Entry 7WPD (electron microscopy, 3.18 A resolution); this record covers chains B and C of the 6 polymer chains in the assembly.

== Chain B (and C) ==
Protein: Spike glycoprotein
From: Severe acute respiratory syndrome coronavirus 2
Notes: chain C of this document is another copy of the same molecule, construct and numbering; everything in this record applies to it too
Reference sequence: P0DTC2 (SPIKE_SARS2); residue numbers follow UniProt; this construct covers 1-68, 71-142, 146-210, 215-1208
Sequence (1205 residues; numbered 1 to 1208 plus 6 insertion-coded residues; 9 numbers in that range are skipped by the numbering (no residue carries them; nothing is unmodelled there); the number before each row is that of its first residue; a row labelled like 210A-210F holds insertion residues (210A, then the next letters in order)):
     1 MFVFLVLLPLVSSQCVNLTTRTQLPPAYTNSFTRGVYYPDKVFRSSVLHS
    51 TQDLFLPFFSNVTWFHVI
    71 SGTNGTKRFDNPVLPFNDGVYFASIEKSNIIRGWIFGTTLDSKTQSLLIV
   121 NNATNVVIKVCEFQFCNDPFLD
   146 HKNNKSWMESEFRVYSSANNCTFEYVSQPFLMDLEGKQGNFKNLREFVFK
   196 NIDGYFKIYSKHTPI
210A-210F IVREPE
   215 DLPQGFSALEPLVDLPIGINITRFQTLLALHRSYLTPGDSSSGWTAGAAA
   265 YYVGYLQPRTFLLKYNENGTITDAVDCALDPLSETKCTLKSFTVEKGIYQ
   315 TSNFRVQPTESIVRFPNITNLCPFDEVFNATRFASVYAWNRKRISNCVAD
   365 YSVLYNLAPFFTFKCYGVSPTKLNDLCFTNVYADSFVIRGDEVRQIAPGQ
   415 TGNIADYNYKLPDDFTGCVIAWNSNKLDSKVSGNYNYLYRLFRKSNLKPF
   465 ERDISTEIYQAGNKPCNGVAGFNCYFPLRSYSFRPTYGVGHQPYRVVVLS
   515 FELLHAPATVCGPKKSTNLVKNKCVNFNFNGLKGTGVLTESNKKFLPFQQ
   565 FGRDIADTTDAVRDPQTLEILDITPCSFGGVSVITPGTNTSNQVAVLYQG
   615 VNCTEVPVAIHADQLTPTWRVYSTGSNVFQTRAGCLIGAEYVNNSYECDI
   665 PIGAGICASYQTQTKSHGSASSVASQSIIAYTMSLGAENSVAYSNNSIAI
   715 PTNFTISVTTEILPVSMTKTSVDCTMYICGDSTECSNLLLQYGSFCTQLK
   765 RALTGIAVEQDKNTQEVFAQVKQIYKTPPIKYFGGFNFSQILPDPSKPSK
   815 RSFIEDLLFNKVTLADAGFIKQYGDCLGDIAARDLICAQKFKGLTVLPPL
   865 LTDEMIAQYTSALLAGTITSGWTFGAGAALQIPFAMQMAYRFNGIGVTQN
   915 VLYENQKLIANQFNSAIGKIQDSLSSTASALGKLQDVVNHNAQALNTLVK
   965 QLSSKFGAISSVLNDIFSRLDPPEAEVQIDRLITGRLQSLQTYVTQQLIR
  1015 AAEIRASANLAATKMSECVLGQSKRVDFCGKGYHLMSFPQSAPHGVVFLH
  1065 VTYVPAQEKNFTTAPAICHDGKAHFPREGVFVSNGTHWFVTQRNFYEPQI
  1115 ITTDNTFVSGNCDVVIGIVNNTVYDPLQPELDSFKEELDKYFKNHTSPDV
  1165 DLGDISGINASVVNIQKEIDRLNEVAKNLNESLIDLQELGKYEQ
Disordered / not traced: 1-26, 71-80, 146-157, 177-186, 210A-210F, 621-637, 677-689, 829-853, 1147-1208 (chain C: 1-26, 71-79, 146-156, 177-186, 210A-210F, 621-640, 677-689, 829-854, 1147-1208)
Sequence notes: variant Val67 (Ala in P0DTC2), Ile95 (Thr in P0DTC2), Asp142 (Gly in P0DTC2), Ile210A (Leu212 in P0DTC2), Asp339 (Gly in P0DTC2), Leu371 (Ser in P0DTC2), Pro373 (Ser in P0DTC2), Phe375 (Ser in P0DTC2), Asn417 (Lys in P0DTC2), Lys440 (Asn in P0DTC2), Ser446 (Gly in P0DTC2), Asn477 (Ser in P0DTC2), Lys478 (Thr in P0DTC2), Ala484 (Glu in P0DTC2), Ser496 (Gly in P0DTC2), Arg498 (Gln in P0DTC2), Tyr501 (Asn in P0DTC2), His505 (Tyr in P0DTC2), Lys547 (Thr in P0DTC2), Gly614 (Asp in P0DTC2), Tyr655 (His in P0DTC2), Lys679 (Asn in P0DTC2), His681 (Pro in P0DTC2), Lys764 (Asn in P0DTC2), Tyr796 (Asp in P0DTC2), Lys856 (Asn in P0DTC2), His954 (Gln in P0DTC2), Lys969 (Asn in P0DTC2), Phe981 (Leu in P0DTC2); insertion (210D-210F); engineered mutation Arg493 (Gln in P0DTC2), Gly682 (Arg in P0DTC2), Ser683 (Arg in P0DTC2), Ser685 (Arg in P0DTC2), Pro986 (Lys in P0DTC2), Pro987 (Val in P0DTC2)
Disulfide bonds: Cys131-Cys166, Cys291-Cys301, Cys336-Cys361, Cys379-Cys432, Cys391-Cys525, Cys480-Cys488, Cys538-Cys590, Cys617-Cys649, Cys662-Cys671, Cys738-Cys760, Cys743-Cys749, Cys1032-Cys1043, Cys1082-Cys1126
Covalently attached groups: N-acetylglucosamine (NAG) linked to Asn234, Asn282, Asn331, Asn603, Asn616, Asn657, Asn709, Asn801, Asn1098, Asn1134
Swiss-Prot annotation at these positions:
  - region: Asn280 to Cys301 (Putative superantigen), Arg403 to Asp405 (Integrin-binding motif), Asn448 to Phe456 (Immunodominant HLA epitope recognized by the CD8+), Ser816 to Tyr837 (Fusion peptide 1), Lys835 to Phe855 (Fusion peptide 2), Asp1163 to Glu1202 (Heptad repeat 2)
  - site: Arg815, Ser816 (Cleavage)
  - glycosylation: Asn17 (N-linked (GlcNAc...) (complex) asparagine), Asn61 (N-linked (GlcNAc...) (hybrid) asparagine), Asn74 (N-linked (GlcNAc...) (complex) asparagine), Asn122 (N-linked (GlcNAc...) (hybrid) asparagine), Asn149 (N-linked (GlcNAc...) (complex) asparagine), Asn165 (N-linked (GlcNAc...) (complex) asparagine), Asn234 (N-linked (GlcNAc...) (high mannose) asparagine), Asn282 (N-linked (GlcNAc...) (complex) asparagine), Thr323 (O-linked (GalNAc) threonine), Ser325 (O-linked (HexNAc...) serine), Asn331 (N-linked (GlcNAc...) (complex) asparagine), Asn343 (N-linked (GlcNAc...) (complex) asparagine), Asn603 (N-linked (GlcNAc...) (hybrid) asparagine), Asn616 (N-linked (GlcNAc...) (complex) asparagine), Asn657 (N-linked (GlcNAc...) (complex) asparagine), Thr676 (O-linked (GlcNAc...) threonine), Thr678 (O-linked (GlcNAc...) threonine), Asn709 (N-linked (GlcNAc...) (high mannose) asparagine), Asn717 (N-linked (GlcNAc...) (hybrid) asparagine), Asn801 (N-linked (GlcNAc...) (hybrid) asparagine) and 6 more in UniProt
  - natural variant: Leu5 (L5F: In strain: Iota/B.1.526), Ser13 (S13I: In strain: Epsilon/B.1.427/B.1.429), Leu18 (L18F: In strain: Beta/B.1.351, Gamma/P.1 and 1 more), Thr19 (T19I: In strain: Omicron/BQ.1.1, Omicron/XBB.1.5 and 1 more; T19R: In strain: Delta/B.1.617.2, Omicron/BA.2 and 4 more), Thr20 (T20N: In strain: Gamma/P.1), Leu24 to Ala27 (sequence variant, change not given here; In strain: Omicron/BA.2, Omicron/BA.2.12.1 and 6 more), Pro26 (P26S: In strain: Gamma/P.1), Gln52 (Q52H: In strain: Omicron/EG.5.1), Val67 (A67V: In strain: Eta/B.1.525, Omicron/BA.1; this construct carries the variant), Gly75 (G75V: In strain: Lambda/C.37), Thr76 (T76I: In strain: Lambda/C.37), Asp80 (D80A: In strain: Beta/B.1.351), 74 further natural variant entries in UniProt
  - mutagenesis: Asn121 (N121Q: Partial loss of biliverdin affinity), Arg190 (R190K: Partial loss of biliverdin affinity), Asn234 (N234Q: Increased resistance to neutralizing antibodies), Asn331 (N331Q: Reduced viral infectivity), Asn343 (N343Q: Reduced viral infectivity), Leu452 (L452R: Increased resistance to neutralizing antibodies. Decreases HLA binding to NF9 epitope. Increased binding affinity to human ACE2), Tyr453 (Y453F: Decreased HLA binding to NF9 epitope. Increased binding affinity to human ACE2), Ala475 (A475V: Increased resistance to neutralizing antibodies), Val483 (V483A: Increased resistance to neutralizing antibodies), Phe490 (F490L: Increased resistance to neutralizing antibodies and human covalescent sera neutralization), His519 (H519P: Increased resistance to human covalescent sera neutralization), Ser673 (S673A: No effect on O-glycosylation by host GALNT1), 4 further mutagenesis entries in UniProt

== Interface between chain B and chain C ==
Residue-residue contacts - 128 pairs, chain B then chain C:
  Gln314(B) - Ser735(C)
  Gln314(B) - Thr768(C)
  Asn317(B) - Asp737(C)  hydrogen bond
  Asn317(B) - Lys764(C)
  Arg357(B) - Gly199(C)
  Arg357(B) - Tyr200(C)  hydrogen bond
  Arg357(B) - Pro230(C)  hydrogen bond (side chain-backbone)
  Gly381(B) - Arg983(C)  hydrogen bond (backbone-side chain)
  Val382(B) - Arg983(C)
  Ser383(B) - Arg983(C)  hydrogen bond (backbone-backbone)
  Ser383(B) - Asp985(C)
  Lys386(B) - Ser982(C)
  Leu390(B) - Ser982(C)
  Leu390(B) - Arg983(C)
  Asn394(B) - Tyr200(C)  hydrogen bond
  Tyr396(B) - Tyr200(C)
  Arg408(B) - Tyr369(C)  hydrogen bond (side chain-backbone)
  Arg408(B) - Asn370(C)
  Arg408(B) - Leu371(C)
  Leu517(B) - Arg983(C)
  Lys547(B) - Asn978(C)  hydrogen bond (backbone-side chain)
  Gly548(B) - Asn978(C)
  Lys557(B) - Phe43(C)
  Phe559(B) - Phe43(C)  hydrophobic
  Leu560(B) - Glu224(C)
  Phe562(B) - Lys41(C)
  Phe562(B) - Glu224(C)
  Phe562(B) - Pro225(C)  hydrophobic
  Gln563(B) - Lys41(C)
  Gln563(B) - Val42(C)  hydrogen bond (side chain-backbone)
  Gln563(B) - Phe43(C)  hydrogen bond (side chain-backbone)
  Phe565(B) - Val42(C)
  Phe565(B) - Phe43(C)  hydrogen bond (backbone-backbone)
  Gly566(B) - Phe43(C)
  Arg567(B) - Val42(C)
  Arg567(B) - Phe43(C)  hydrogen bond (backbone-backbone)
  Arg567(B) - Arg44(C)
  Asp568(B) - Phe43(C)
  Asp568(B) - Ser45(C)
  Asp568(B) - Val47(C)
  Ile569(B) - Val47(C)  hydrophobic
  Phe592(B) - Met740(C)  hydrophobic
  Phe592(B) - Phe855(C)
  Ala647(B) - Pro862(C)  hydrophobic
  Pro665(B) - Leu864(C)  hydrophobic
  Ala668(B) - Pro863(C)  hydrogen bond (backbone-backbone)
  Ala668(B) - Leu864(C)
  Ala668(B) - Thr866(C)
  Gly669(B) - Leu864(C)  hydrogen bond (backbone-backbone)
  Gly669(B) - Thr866(C)
  Gly669(B) - Met869(C)
  Cys671(B) - Leu864(C)  hydrophobic
  Met697(B) - Leu864(C)  hydrophobic
  Met697(B) - Leu865(C)  hydrophobic
  Met697(B) - Met869(C)  hydrophobic
  Leu699(B) - Ile788(C)  hydrophobic
  Leu699(B) - Met869(C)
  Leu699(B) - Gln872(C)
  Leu699(B) - Tyr873(C)
  Ala701(B) - Gln787(C)
  Ala701(B) - Ile788(C)  hydrogen bond (backbone-backbone)
  Glu702(B) - Ile788(C)
  Asn703(B) - Gln787(C)  hydrogen bond
  Asn703(B) - Ile788(C)  hydrogen bond (backbone-backbone)
  Asn703(B) - Tyr789(C)
  Asn703(B) - Lys790(C)  hydrogen bond (backbone-backbone)
  Ser704(B) - Lys790(C)
  Val705(B) - Tyr789(C)  hydrophobic
  Val705(B) - Gln895(C)
  Ala706(B) - Gln895(C)  hydrogen bond (backbone-side chain)
  Tyr707(B) - Tyr796(C)
  Tyr707(B) - Phe797(C)
  Tyr707(B) - Ile896(C)
  Tyr707(B) - Pro897(C)  hydrophobic
  Tyr707(B) - Phe898(C)  hydrogen bond (side chain-backbone)
  Ser708(B) - Pro897(C)
  Asn709(B) - Pro897(C)
  Ser711(B) - Gln895(C)  hydrogen bond
  Ser711(B) - Ile896(C)
  Ser711(B) - Pro897(C)
  Ile712(B) - Gln895(C)
  Ile712(B) - Ile896(C)  hydrophobic
  Ala713(B) - Leu894(C)
  Ala713(B) - Gln895(C)  hydrogen bond (backbone-backbone)
  Pro715(B) - Leu894(C)
  Gln957(B) - Arg765(C)
  Thr961(B) - Gln762(C)
  Gln965(B) - Phe759(C)
  Ser968(B) - Gln755(C)
  Ser968(B) - Tyr756(C)  hydrogen bond (side chain-backbone)
  Ser968(B) - Gly757(C)
  Lys969(B) - Gln755(C)  hydrogen bond (backbone-backbone)
  Phe970(B) - Gln755(C)
  Phe970(B) - Phe759(C)  hydrophobic
  Pro986(B) - Gly413(C)
  Pro987(B) - Pro412(C)
  Pro987(B) - Gln414(C)
  Gln1002(B) - Phe759(C)
  Thr1006(B) - Gln1005(C)
  Gln1010(B) - Leu1012(C)
  Arg1039(B) - Thr1027(C)
  Arg1039(B) - Glu1031(C)  salt bridge
  Arg1039(B) - Arg1039(C)
  Val1040(B) - Ser1030(C)
  Val1040(B) - Leu1034(C)
  Val1040(B) - Gly1035(C)
  Gly1046(B) - Ala890(C)
  Tyr1047(B) - Ala890(C)  hydrophobic
  Pro1069(B) - Ala890(C)
  Glu1072(B) - Ala892(C)
  Glu1072(B) - Leu894(C)
  Asn1074(B) - Gln895(C)
  Thr1077(B) - Met900(C)
  Pro1079(B) - Tyr917(C)  hydrophobic
  Phe1089(B) - Gln913(C)
  Phe1089(B) - Tyr917(C)  hydrophobic
  Pro1090(B) - Gln913(C)
  Val1094(B) - Met900(C)  hydrophobic
  Val1094(B) - Tyr904(C)
  Arg1107(B) - Tyr904(C)
  Arg1107(B) - Asn907(C)
  Phe1121(B) - Asn914(C)
  Ser1123(B) - Asn914(C)  hydrogen bond
  Ser1123(B) - Glu918(C)
  Gly1124(B) - Glu918(C)
  Val1128(B) - Glu918(C)
  Glu1144(B) - Asp1146(C)
  Asp1146(B) - Asp1146(C)
Interface residues without a listed pair, chain B (98 interface residues in all): Asp405, Thr415, Thr549, Lys558, Gln564, Ala570, Thr572, Arg646, Cys662, Gly667, Ile670, Gly700, Asn710, Gly971, Asp985, Thr1009, Ile1013, Asp1041, Tyr1067, Val1068, Val1129, Ile1130, Leu1145
Interface residues without a listed pair, chain C (92 interface residues in all): Ser46, Ile231, Asn282, Ala372, Thr385, Asp745, Gln779, Lys786, Pro792, Lys856, Ile882, Thr883, Gly889, Gly891, Ala893, Gln920, Val963, Leu984, Asp994, Leu1001, Gln1002, Thr1009

== Overview ==
Chain B and chain C form an interface of 98 and 92 residues respectively; the contacts include 25 hydrogen
bonds and 1 salt bridge. Among the polar pairs are Arg1039(B)-Glu1031(C), Asn317(B)-Asp737(C) and
Arg357(B)-Tyr200(C).
Both chains are Spike glycoprotein (Severe acute respiratory syndrome coronavirus 2). Entry 7WPD (SARS-CoV-2
Omicron Variant S Trimer complexed with one JMB2002 Fab) was determined by electron microscopy, deposited
together with 7WPA, 7WPB, 7WPC, 7WPE, 7WPF and 7WRV.
